PDB entry 7JZP | X-ray diffraction, 1.95 A resolution | chains A and C

Chain A:
Molecule: Golgi-associated PDZ and coiled-coil motif-containing protein
Organism: Homo sapiens
UniProt: Q9HD26 (GOPC_HUMAN); residues 276-362 here correspond to UniProt positions 284-370 (UniProt number = residue number + 8)
Amino-acid sequence (87 residues; each row starts with the number of its first residue):
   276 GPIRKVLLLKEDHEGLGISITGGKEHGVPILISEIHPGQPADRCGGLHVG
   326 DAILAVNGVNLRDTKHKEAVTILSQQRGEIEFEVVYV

Chain C:
Molecule: LyCALBF peptide core
Amino-acid sequence (10 residues; row label = number of the first residue in the row):
     1 ANSRLPTSKI
Not modelled in the structure: 1-3
Covalent attachments: 1-benzofuran-2-carboxylic acid (BZ2) linked to Lys9

Chain A / chain C interface:
Contacting residue pairs (25; chain A residue first):
  Gly290(A) - Ile10(C)
  Leu291(A) - Ile10(C)  hydrogen bond (backbone-backbone)
  Gly292(A) - Ile10(C)  hydrogen bond (backbone-backbone)
  Ile293(A) - Lys9(C)
  Ile293(A) - Ile10(C)  hydrogen bond (backbone-backbone)
  Ser294(A) - Thr7(C)
  Ser294(A) - Ser8(C)
  Ser294(A) - Lys9(C)
  Ile295(A) - Pro6(C)
  Ile295(A) - Thr7(C)
  Ile295(A) - Ser8(C)  hydrogen bond (backbone-backbone)
  Ile295(A) - Ile10(C)  hydrophobic
  Thr296(A) - Leu5(C)
  Thr296(A) - Pro6(C)  hydrogen bond (side chain-backbone)
  Thr296(A) - Thr7(C)
  Gly297(A) - Pro6(C)
  His301(A) - Leu5(C)
  His301(A) - Pro6(C)
  Ser308(A) - Thr7(C)
  His341(A) - Pro6(C)
  His341(A) - Ser8(C)  hydrogen bond
  Val345(A) - Ser8(C)
  Val345(A) - Ile10(C)  hydrophobic
  Leu348(A) - Ile10(C)  hydrophobic
  Ser349(A) - Ile10(C)
Other interface residues (no listed pair), chain A (16 interface residues in all): Val303, His311

Overview:
The interface between chain A and chain C involves 16 residues on one side and 6 on the other, with 6 hydrogen
bonds. Polar contacts include Leu291(A)-Ile10(C), Thr296(A)-Pro6(C) and His341(A)-Ser8(C).
1-benzofuran-2-carboxylic acid is covalently linked to Lys9(C).
Here chain A is Golgi-associated PDZ and coiled-coil motif-containing protein (Homo sapiens) and chain C is
LyCALBF peptide core. Entry 7JZP (CFTR Associated Ligand (CAL) PDZ domain bound to peptidomimetic LyCALBF) was
determined by X-ray diffraction.
